Entry 4W5K (X-ray diffraction, 1.70 A resolution); this record covers chains A and B.

# Chain A (and B)
Protein: Aspartate aminotransferase, mitochondrial
Organism: Trypanosoma brucei brucei
Notes: EC 2.6.1.1; chain B of this document is another copy of the same molecule, construct and numbering; everything in this record applies to it too
Reference sequence: Q385Q9 (Q385Q9_TRYB2); numbering as in UniProt (aligned over 1-388)
Amino-acid sequence (396 residues; row label = number of the first residue in the row; numbers below 1 keep their minus sign (Met-7 is residue -7)):
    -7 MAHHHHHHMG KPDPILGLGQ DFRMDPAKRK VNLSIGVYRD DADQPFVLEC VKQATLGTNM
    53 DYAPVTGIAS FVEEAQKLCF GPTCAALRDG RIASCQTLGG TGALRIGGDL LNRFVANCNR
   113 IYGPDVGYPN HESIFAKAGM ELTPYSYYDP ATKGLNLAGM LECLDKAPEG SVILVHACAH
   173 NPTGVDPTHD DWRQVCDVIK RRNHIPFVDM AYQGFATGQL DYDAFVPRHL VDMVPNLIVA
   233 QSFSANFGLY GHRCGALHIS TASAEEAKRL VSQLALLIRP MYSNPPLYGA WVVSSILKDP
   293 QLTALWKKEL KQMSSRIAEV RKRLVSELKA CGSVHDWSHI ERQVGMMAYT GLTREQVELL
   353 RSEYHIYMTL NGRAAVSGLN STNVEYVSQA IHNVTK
Disordered / not traced: -7 to 8
Construct notes: expression tag (-7 to 0); conflict Leu147 (Phe in Q385Q9); engineered mutation Ala237 (Lys in Q385Q9)
Residues lining bound ligands:
  - D-malate (MLT): His181, Arg185, Phe217
  - pyridoxal phosphate (PLP): Leu90, Gly91, Gly92, Thr93, Leu96, Tyr120, His123, His168, Asn173, Asp201, Ala203, Tyr204, Ser234, Ser236, Arg245
What the authors report for this chain:
  - mutagenesis - K237A: unchanged binding to pyridoxal phosphate
  - binding site for pyridoxal phosphate: Tyr54, Gly92, Thr93, Tyr120, Asn173, Asp201, Ala203, Tyr204, Ser234, Arg245

# How chain A and chain B interact
Pairs across the interface - 83 pairs, chain A then chain B:
  Val29(A) - Asp53(B)
  Val29(A) - Tyr54(B)  hydrophobic
  Arg31(A) - Asp53(B)  salt bridge
  Pro37(A) - Asn51(B)
  Val39(A) - Thr50(B)
  Val43(A) - Met52(B)  hydrophobic
  Thr50(A) - Val39(B)
  Asn51(A) - Pro37(B)
  Met52(A) - Val39(B)  hydrophobic
  Met52(A) - Val43(B)  hydrophobic
  Met52(A) - Gly240(B)
  Met52(A) - Leu241(B)  hydrophobic
  Met52(A) - Tyr242(B)
  Met52(A) - Gly243(B)  hydrogen bond (backbone-backbone)
  Met52(A) - His244(B)
  Asp53(A) - Val29(B)
  Asp53(A) - Arg31(B)  salt bridge
  Asp53(A) - Gly243(B)
  Tyr54(A) - Val29(B)  hydrophobic
  Tyr54(A) - Ser236(B)
  Tyr54(A) - Tyr242(B)
  Tyr54(A) - Gly243(B)
  Tyr54(A) - Arg245(B)
  Leu90(A) - Leu90(B)  hydrophobic
  Leu90(A) - Tyr274(B)  hydrophobic
  Thr93(A) - Arg271(B)
  Thr93(A) - Tyr274(B)
  Thr93(A) - Ser275(B)
  Gly94(A) - Met273(B)
  Arg97(A) - Arg97(B)
  Arg97(A) - Pro272(B)  hydrogen bond (side chain-backbone)
  Arg97(A) - Met273(B)
  Asn122(A) - Arg271(B)  hydrogen bond (side chain-backbone)
  Asn122(A) - Pro272(B)
  Ser125(A) - Pro272(B)
  Ile126(A) - Pro272(B)
  Lys129(A) - Arg105(B)
  Lys129(A) - Leu269(B)
  Lys129(A) - Pro272(B)
  Ser236(A) - Tyr54(B)
  Gly240(A) - Met52(B)
  Leu241(A) - Met52(B)  hydrophobic
  Tyr242(A) - Met52(B)
  Tyr242(A) - Tyr54(B)
  Gly243(A) - Met52(B)  hydrogen bond (backbone-backbone)
  Gly243(A) - Asp53(B)
  Gly243(A) - Pro277(B)
  Gly243(A) - Pro278(B)
  Gly243(A) - Leu279(B)  hydrogen bond (backbone-backbone)
  His244(A) - Met52(B)
  His244(A) - Pro278(B)
  His244(A) - Trp283(B)
  Arg245(A) - Tyr54(B)
  Arg245(A) - Tyr274(B)  hydrogen bond (side chain-backbone)
  Arg245(A) - Ser275(B)
  Arg245(A) - Asn276(B)  hydrogen bond (side chain-backbone)
  Arg245(A) - Pro277(B)
  Arg245(A) - Pro278(B)
  Leu269(A) - Lys129(B)
  Arg271(A) - Thr93(B)
  Arg271(A) - Asn122(B)  hydrogen bond (backbone-side chain)
  Pro272(A) - Arg97(B)  hydrogen bond (backbone-side chain)
  Pro272(A) - Asn122(B)
  Pro272(A) - Ser125(B)
  Pro272(A) - Ile126(B)
  Pro272(A) - Lys129(B)
  Met273(A) - Gly94(B)
  Met273(A) - Arg97(B)
  Met273(A) - Met273(B)  hydrophobic
  Tyr274(A) - Leu90(B)  hydrophobic
  Tyr274(A) - Thr93(B)
  Tyr274(A) - Arg245(B)  hydrogen bond (backbone-side chain)
  Ser275(A) - Thr93(B)
  Ser275(A) - Arg245(B)
  Asn276(A) - Arg245(B)  hydrogen bond (backbone-side chain)
  Pro277(A) - Gly243(B)
  Pro277(A) - Arg245(B)
  Pro278(A) - Gly243(B)
  Pro278(A) - Arg245(B)
  Leu279(A) - Gly243(B)  hydrogen bond (backbone-backbone)
  Tyr280(A) - Met52(B)
  Tyr280(A) - Tyr280(B)  hydrophobic
  Trp283(A) - His244(B)
Other interface residues (no listed pair), chain A (38 interface residues in all): Leu268
Other interface residues (no listed pair), chain B (39 interface residues in all): Leu268

# Overview
38 residues of chain A face 39 of chain B across their interface, with 12 hydrogen bonds and 2 salt bridges.
Polar pairs include Arg31(A)-Asp53(B), Arg97(A)-Pro272(B) and Asn122(A)-Arg271(B). The paper reports a binding
site for pyridoxal phosphate at Tyr54(A), Gly92(A) and Thr93(A) among others; K237A of chain A leaves binding
to pyridoxal phosphate unchanged.
Chain A and chain B are both Aspartate aminotransferase, mitochondrial (Trypanosoma brucei brucei); the
structure, Structure of a mitochondrial aspartate aminotransferase from Trypanosoma brucei, K237A mutant, was
determined by X-ray diffraction (same publication as 4H51, 4EU1 and 3MEB).
